1Z7Q - chains L and X of the 42 polymer chains in the assembly; structure by X-ray diffraction, 3.22 A resolution.

[Chain L]
Protein: Proteasome component PRE2
Organism: Saccharomyces cerevisiae
Notes: EC 3.4.25.1
UniProt: P30656 (PSB5_YEAST); residues 1-212 here correspond to UniProt positions 76-287 (UniProt number = residue number + 75)
Chain sequence (212 residues; each row starts with the number of its first residue):
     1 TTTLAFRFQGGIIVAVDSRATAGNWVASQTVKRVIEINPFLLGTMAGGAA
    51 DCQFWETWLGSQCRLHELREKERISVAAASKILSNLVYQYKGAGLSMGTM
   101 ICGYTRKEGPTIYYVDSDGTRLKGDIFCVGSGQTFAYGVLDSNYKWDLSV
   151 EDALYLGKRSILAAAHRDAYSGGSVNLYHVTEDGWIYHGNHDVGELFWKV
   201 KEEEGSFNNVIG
Differences from the reference sequence: conflict Arg33 (Lys108 in P30656)

[Chain X]
Protein: Proteasome component PUP3
Organism: Saccharomyces cerevisiae
Notes: EC 3.4.25.1
UniProt: P25451 (PSB3_YEAST); residues 0-204 here correspond to UniProt positions 1-205 (UniProt number = residue number + 1)
Chain sequence (205 residues; row label = number of the first residue in the row; numbering starts at 0):
     0 MSDPSSINGGIVVAMTGKDCVAIACDLRLGSQSLGVSNKFEKIFHYGHVF
    50 LGITGLATDVTTLNEMFRYKTNLYKLKEERAIEPETFTQLVSSSLYERRF
   100 GPYFVGPVVAGINSKSGKPFIAGFDLIGCIDEAKDFIVSGTASDQLFGMC
   150 ESLYEPNLEPEDLFETISQALLNAADRDALSGWGAVVYIIKKDEVVKRYL
   200 KMRQD
Unresolved in the structure: 0
Curated features (UniProtKB/Swiss-Prot):
  - modified residue: Ser30 (Phosphoserine)
  - cross-link: Lys69 (Glycyl lysine isopeptide (Lys-Gly) (interchain with G-Cter in ubiquitin))

[Interface between chain L and chain X]
Residue-residue contacts (38; chain L residue first):
  Arg19(L) - Asp204(X)  salt bridge
  Asn24(L) - Asp177(X)
  Asn24(L) - Ala178(X)  hydrogen bond (backbone-backbone)
  Asn24(L) - Leu179(X)
  Trp25(L) - Arg176(X)
  Val26(L) - Asp175(X)
  Val26(L) - Arg176(X)  hydrogen bond (backbone-side chain)
  Val26(L) - Asp177(X)
  Val26(L) - Ala178(X)
  Ala27(L) - Arg176(X)  hydrogen bond (backbone-side chain)
  Ser28(L) - Arg176(X)
  Gln29(L) - Asp175(X)
  Phe135(L) - Leu33(X)  hydrophobic
  Ala165(L) - Asp204(X)
  His166(L) - Trp182(X)  hydrogen bond (backbone-side chain)
  His166(L) - Gln203(X)  hydrogen bond (side chain-backbone)
  Arg167(L) - Ser32(X)
  Arg167(L) - Gly34(X)  hydrogen bond (side chain-backbone)
  Arg167(L) - Trp182(X)
  Asp168(L) - Ser32(X)
  Ala169(L) - Arg27(X)
  Ala169(L) - Ser32(X)  hydrogen bond (backbone-backbone)
  Ala169(L) - Ala178(X)
  Tyr170(L) - Ser32(X)
  Tyr170(L) - Leu179(X)
  Gly172(L) - Asp204(X)
  Gly173(L) - Arg202(X)
  Gly173(L) - Asp204(X)  hydrogen bond (backbone-side chain)
  Asp192(L) - Arg202(X)  salt bridge
  Val193(L) - Asp204(X)
  Phe197(L) - Gln203(X)
  Trp198(L) - Lys200(X)
  Trp198(L) - Met201(X)
  Asn209(L) - Asn37(X)
  Asn209(L) - Lys38(X)
  Val210(L) - Asn37(X)
  Val210(L) - Gln203(X)
  Ile211(L) - Lys38(X)
Other interface residues (no listed pair), chain L (25 interface residues in all): Ser171, Gly194
Other interface residues (no listed pair), chain X (20 interface residues in all): Ser5, Val35, Gln144

[Overview]
The interface between chain L and chain X involves 25 residues on one side and 20 on the other; the contacts
include 8 hydrogen bonds and 2 salt bridges. Among the polar pairs are Arg19(L)-Asp204(X), Asp192(L)-Arg202(X)
and Val26(L)-Arg176(X).
Chain L is Proteasome component PRE2 and chain X is Proteasome component PUP3, both from Saccharomyces
cerevisiae; the structure, Crystal structure of the 20s proteasome from yeast in complex with the proteasome
activator PA26 from ..., was determined by X-ray diffraction together with 1YA7, 1YAR and 1YAU from the same
study.
